Entry 1IBW (X-ray diffraction, 3.20 A resolution); this record covers chains A and C of the 6 polymer chains in the assembly.

Chain A (and C):
Molecule: Histidine decarboxylase beta chain
Organism: Lactobacillus sp. 30A
Notes: EC 4.1.1.22; fragment: beta chain (residues 1-81); chain C of this document is another copy of the same molecule, construct and numbering; everything in this record applies to it too
UniProt: P00862 (DCHS_LACS3); residues 1-81 here correspond to UniProt positions 2-82 (UniProt number = residue number + 1)
Amino-acid sequence (81 residues; row label = number of the first residue in the row):
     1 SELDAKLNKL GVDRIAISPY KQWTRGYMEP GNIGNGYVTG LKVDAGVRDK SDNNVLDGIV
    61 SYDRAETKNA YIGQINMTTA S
Differences from the reference sequence: engineered mutation Asn53 (Asp54 in P00862), Asn54 (Asp55 in P00862)
Small-molecule neighbours: histidine-methyl-ester (PVH): Ile59, Tyr62, Asp63, Glu66
UniProt features mapped onto this chain:
  - binding site (substrate): Asp63, Ser81
  - site: Ser81 (Cleavage (non-hydrolytic))
From the paper describing this entry:
  - conformationally variable residues (order/disorder transition): Asp49 to Asp63
  - binding site for histidine-methyl-ester: Ile59, Asp63
  - contacts within the chain: Arg48-Asp57 (salt bridge), Lys50-Asn54, Lys50-Asp57 (salt bridge), Arg48-Asn53 (hydrogen bond), Ser51-Asn53 (hydrogen bond), Asp52-Asn53 (hydrogen bond)
  - mutagenesis - I59A: abolished catalytic activity (citing earlier work)

Interface between chain A and chain C:
Pairs across the interface - 17 pairs, chain A then chain C:
  Leu10(A) - Tyr20(C)
  Leu10(A) - Lys21(C)  hydrogen bond (backbone-backbone)
  Gly11(A) - Pro19(C)
  Gly11(A) - Tyr20(C)
  Val12(A) - Tyr20(C)
  Tyr27(A) - Glu29(C)  hydrogen bond
  Tyr27(A) - Pro30(C)
  Met28(A) - Met28(C)
  Asn35(A) - Tyr20(C)
  Asn35(A) - Pro30(C)
  Asn35(A) - Gly31(C)  hydrogen bond (side chain-backbone)
  Thr79(A) - Met77(C)
  Thr79(A) - Thr78(C)
  Ala80(A) - Met77(C)
  Ser81(A) - Tyr62(C)  hydrogen bond (backbone-side chain)
  Ser81(A) - Ile75(C)
  Ser81(A) - Met77(C)  hydrogen bond (backbone-backbone)
Interface residues without a listed pair, chain A (13 interface residues in all): Asp13, Gly34, Tyr37, Thr78
Interface residues without a listed pair, chain C (16 interface residues in all): Trp23, Arg25, Glu66, Asn76, Thr79

Overview:
13 residues of chain A and 16 residues of chain C are in contact; the contacts include 5 hydrogen bonds. Polar
pairs include Tyr27(A)-Glu29(C), Asn35(A)-Gly31(C) and Ser81(A)-Tyr62(C). Bound to chain A:
histidine-methyl-ester. From the paper: a binding site for histidine-methyl-ester at Ile59(A) and Asp63(A);
I59A of chain A abolishes catalytic activity.
Chain A and chain C are both Histidine decarboxylase beta chain (Lactobacillus sp. 30A); the structure,
Structure of the D53,54N mutant of histidine decarboxylase bound with histidine methyl ester at 25 C, was
determined by X-ray diffraction (same publication as 1IBT, 1IBU and 1IBV).
